Entry 7B6D (electron microscopy, 4.27 A resolution (low resolution: residue-level contacts below are approximate; hydrogen-bond / salt-bridge calls are withheld)); this record covers chains E and F of the 8 polymer chains in the assembly.

[Chain E]
Name: Probable trafficking protein particle complex subunit 2
Source organism: Drosophila melanogaster
UniProtKB: Q9VUZ1 (TPPC2_DROME); residue numbers follow UniProt; this construct covers 1-139
Chain sequence (139 residues; each row starts with the number of its first residue):
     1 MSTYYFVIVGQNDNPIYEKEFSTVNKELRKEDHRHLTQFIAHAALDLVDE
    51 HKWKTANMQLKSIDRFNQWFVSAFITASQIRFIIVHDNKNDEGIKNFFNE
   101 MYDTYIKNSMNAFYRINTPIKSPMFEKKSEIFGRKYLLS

[Chain F]
Name: Trafficking protein particle complex subunit 5
Source organism: Drosophila melanogaster
UniProtKB: Q7K2Q8 (Q7K2Q8_DROME); residue numbers follow UniProt; this construct covers 1-194
Chain sequence (194 residues; row label = number of the first residue in the row):
     1 MEKLEALKISSMRPRSNILDRPLSKGKTEVSQSIVALLFSEIVQYSQSRV
    51 FTVPELQTRLHDLGQDVGTRIIDLYFVRERSSKRETKLTQMLLFVKTTVW
   101 KNLFGKEAEKLEHANDDERTYYIIEKEPLVNTFISVPKDKGSLNCANFTA
   151 GIVEAVLTNCGFPCKVTAHWHKGTTYMVKFEDFVIARDKQMEEK
Not modelled in the structure: 1-30

[Interface between chain E and chain F]
Contacting residue pairs - 33 pairs, chain E then chain F:
  Gln11(E) - Thr158(F)
  Gln11(E) - Asn159(F)
  Trp53(E) - Arg187(F)
  Thr55(E) - Thr86(F)
  Ala56(E) - Arg84(F)
  Ala56(E) - Thr86(F)
  Met58(E) - Phe76(F)
  Met58(E) - Ser82(F)
  Met58(E) - Lys83(F)
  Met58(E) - Arg84(F)
  Ile75(E) - Arg84(F)
  Thr76(E) - Arg84(F)
  Ala77(E) - Asp73(F)
  Ala77(E) - Phe76(F)
  Ala77(E) - Arg84(F)
  Ala77(E) - Asn159(F)
  Ser78(E) - Asp73(F)
  Ser78(E) - Asn159(F)
  Gln79(E) - Arg84(F)
  Gln79(E) - Thr158(F)
  Gln79(E) - Asn159(F)
  Gln79(E) - Cys160(F)
  Gln79(E) - Gly161(F)
  Tyr102(E) - Asp73(F)
  Tyr102(E) - Phe76(F)
  Tyr102(E) - Val77(F)
  Ile106(E) - Asp73(F)
  Ile106(E) - Leu74(F)
  Ser109(E) - Arg70(F)
  Ser109(E) - Leu74(F)
  Met110(E) - Arg70(F)
  Met110(E) - Leu74(F)
  Ala112(E) - Arg70(F)
Other interface residues (no listed pair), chain E (17 interface residues in all): Asn57, Ile116
Other interface residues (no listed pair), chain F (16 interface residues in all): Thr69, Ile72

[In short]
Chain E and chain F form an interface of 17 and 16 residues respectively.
Here chain E is Probable trafficking protein particle complex subunit 2 and chain F is Trafficking protein
particle complex subunit 5, both from Drosophila melanogaster. Entry 7B6D (Drosophila melanogaster TRAPPCore
(C1, C2, C2L, C3a/b, C4, C5, C6 subunits)) was determined by electron microscopy, deposited together with
7B6E, 7B6H, 7B6R and 7B70.
